Entry 8UD5 (electron microscopy, 3.13 A resolution); this record covers chains E and C of the 8 polymer chains in the assembly.

== Chain E (and C) ==
Protein: Non-structural protein 15
From: Severe acute respiratory syndrome coronavirus 2
Notes: EC 4.6.1.-; chain C of this document is another copy of the same molecule, construct and numbering; everything in this record applies to it too
UniProt: P0DTD1 (R1AB_SARS2); residues 1-346 here correspond to UniProt positions 6453-6798 (UniProt number = residue number + 6452)
Chain sequence (359 residues; row label = number of the first residue in the row; numbers below 1 keep their minus sign (Met-12 is residue -12)):
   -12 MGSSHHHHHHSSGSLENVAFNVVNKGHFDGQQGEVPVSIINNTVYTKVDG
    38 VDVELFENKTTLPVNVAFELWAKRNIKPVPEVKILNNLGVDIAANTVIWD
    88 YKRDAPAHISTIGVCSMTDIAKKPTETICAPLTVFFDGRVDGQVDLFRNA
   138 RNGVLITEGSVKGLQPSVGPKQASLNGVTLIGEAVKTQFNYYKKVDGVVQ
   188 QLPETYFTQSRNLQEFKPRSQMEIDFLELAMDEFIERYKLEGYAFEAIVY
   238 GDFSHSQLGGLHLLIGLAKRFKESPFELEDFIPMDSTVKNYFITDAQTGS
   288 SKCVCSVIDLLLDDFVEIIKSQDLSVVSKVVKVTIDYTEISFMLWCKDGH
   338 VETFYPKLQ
Not modelled in the structure: -12 to 0
Sequence notes: initiating methionine (-12); expression tag (-11 to 0); engineered mutation Ala234 (His6686 in P0DTD1)
What the authors report for this chain:
  - binding site for the 35-nt RNA strand: Lys110, Thr112, Glu113, Asp132
  - binding site for the 35-nt RNA strand: Asp132, Arg135, Asn136
  - catalytic residues: His249 (citing earlier work)

== Chain E / chain C interface ==
Pairs across the interface (30):
  Ser1(E) - Ser1(C)  hydrogen bond
  Ser1(E) - Glu21(C)
  Leu2(E) - Glu3(C)
  Glu3(E) - Ser1(C)
  Glu3(E) - Leu2(C)  hydrogen bond (side chain-backbone)
  Glu21(E) - Ser1(C)
  Pro23(E) - Met104(C)  hydrophobic
  Val24(E) - Asn52(C)  hydrogen bond (backbone-side chain)
  Val24(E) - Met104(C)
  Ser25(E) - Pro50(C)
  Ser25(E) - Asn52(C)
  Ser25(E) - Met104(C)
  Ile26(E) - Ile26(C)  hydrophobic
  Ile26(E) - Pro50(C)
  Ile26(E) - Val51(C)
  Ile26(E) - Asn52(C)  hydrogen bond (backbone-side chain)
  Lys34(E) - Ser103(C)
  Lys34(E) - Met104(C)  hydrogen bond (side chain-backbone)
  Asp39(E) - Met104(C)
  Pro50(E) - Ser25(C)
  Pro50(E) - Ile26(C)
  Val51(E) - Ile26(C)
  Asn52(E) - Val24(C)  hydrogen bond (side chain-backbone)
  Asn52(E) - Ser25(C)
  Asn52(E) - Ile26(C)  hydrogen bond (side chain-backbone)
  Ser103(E) - Lys34(C)  hydrogen bond (backbone-side chain)
  Met104(E) - Pro23(C)  hydrophobic
  Met104(E) - Ser25(C)
  Met104(E) - Lys34(C)  hydrogen bond (backbone-side chain)
  Met104(E) - Asp39(C)
Also at the interface, not in a pair above, chain E (18 interface residues in all): Val53, Thr105, Asp106
Also at the interface, not in a pair above, chain C (16 interface residues in all): Val53

== In short ==
The interface between chain E and chain C involves 18 residues on one side and 16 on the other; the contacts
include 9 hydrogen bonds. Among the polar pairs are Ser1(E)-Ser1(C), Glu3(E)-Leu2(C) and Val24(E)-Asn52(C).
The paper reports the catalytic residue His249(E); a binding site for the 35-nt RNA strand at Lys110(E),
Thr112(E) and Glu113(E) among others.
Chain E and chain C are both Non-structural protein 15 (Severe acute respiratory syndrome coronavirus 2); the
structure, SARS-CoV-2 Nsp15 bound to poly(A/U) RNA, state 2, was determined by electron microscopy (same
publication as 8UD2, 8UD3 and 8UD4).
